PDB entry 7RJC | electron microscopy, 3.30 A resolution | chains D and F of the 10 polymer chains in the assembly

Chain D:
Molecule: Ubiquinol--cytochrome-c reductase catalytic subunit
Organism: Candida albicans (strain SC5314 / ATCC MYA-2876)
UniProtKB: A0A1D8PHA3 (A0A1D8PHA3_CANAL); numbering as in UniProt (aligned over 1-288)
Sequence (288 residues; row label = number of the first residue in the row):
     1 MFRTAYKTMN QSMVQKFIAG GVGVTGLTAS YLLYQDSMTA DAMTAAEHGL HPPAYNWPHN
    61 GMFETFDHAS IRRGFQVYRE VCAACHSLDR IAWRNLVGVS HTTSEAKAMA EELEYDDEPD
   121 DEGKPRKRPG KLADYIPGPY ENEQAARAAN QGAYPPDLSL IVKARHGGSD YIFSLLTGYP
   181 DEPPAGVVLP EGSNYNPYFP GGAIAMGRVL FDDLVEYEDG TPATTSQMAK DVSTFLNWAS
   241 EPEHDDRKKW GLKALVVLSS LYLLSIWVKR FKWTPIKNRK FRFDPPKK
Unresolved in the structure: 1-42, 287-288
Covalently attached groups: heme c (HEC) linked to C82, C85
Bound ions: heme c Fe near H86 (its only coordinating residue here)
Residues lining bound ligands: heme c (HEC): V81, A84, H86, N150, A153, P155, P156, L158, I161, R165, Y171, I172, L175, L176, F199, I204, A205, M206, V209, L210, V232, L236
Curated features (UniProtKB/Swiss-Prot):
  - binding site (heme c): C82, C85, H86

Chain F:
Molecule: Ubiquinol--cytochrome-c reductase subunit 8
Organism: Candida albicans (strain SC5314 / ATCC MYA-2876)
UniProtKB: A0A1D8PHA2 (A0A1D8PHA2_CANAL); numbering as in UniProt (aligned over 1-95)
Sequence (95 residues; each row starts with the number of its first residue):
     1 MAGAPHPHTY MGWWGSLGSP KQKYITQYTI SPYAAKPLKG AAYNAVFNTF RRTKNQFLYV
    61 AIPFVVVWSI WTRARDYNEY LYTKEGREEL ERVNV
Unresolved in the structure: 1-8, 94-95

How chain D and chain F interact:
Residue-residue contacts (27):
  T44(D) with Y82(F)
  W267(D) with L38(F)
  R270(D) with L38(F)
  F271(D) with P32(F), hydrophobic; Y33(F), hydrophobic; P37(F), hydrophobic
  T274(D) with P37(F)
  P275(D) with T29(F), hydrogen bond (backbone-side chain); I30(F); P32(F)
  N278(D) with A35(F)
  R279(D) with Q27(F); Y28(F)
  K280(D) with T26(F); Q27(F); Y28(F), hydrogen bond (backbone-backbone)
  F281(D) with T26(F); Q27(F)
  R282(D) with Y24(F); I25(F); T26(F), hydrogen bond (backbone-backbone); Y28(F)
  F283(D) with K23(F); Y24(F); I25(F), hydrophobic
  D284(D) with Y24(F)
  P286(D) with Y24(F)
Other interface residues (no listed pair), chain D (16 interface residues in all): M43, P285
Other interface residues (no listed pair), chain F (15 interface residues in all): K36

Summary:
The interface between chain D and chain F involves 16 residues on one side and 15 on the other, with 3
hydrogen bonds. Polar pairs include P275(D)-T29(F), K280(D)-Y28(F) and R282(D)-T26(F). Heme c is covalently
linked to C82(D).
Here chain D is Ubiquinol--cytochrome-c reductase catalytic subunit and chain F is Ubiquinol--cytochrome-c
reductase subunit 8, both from Candida albicans (strain SC5314 / ATCC MYA-2876). Entry 7RJC (Complex III2 from
Candida albicans, inhibitor free, Rieske head domain in intermediate position) was determined by electron
microscopy (same publication as 7RJA, 7RJB, 7RJD and 7RJE).
